PDB entry 8HJ1 | electron microscopy, 3.27 A resolution | chains B and N of the 5 polymer chains in the assembly

[Chain B]
Molecule: Guanine nucleotide-binding protein G(I)/G(S)/G(T) subunit beta-1
Source organism: Homo sapiens
UniProtKB: P62873 (GBB1_HUMAN); residue numbers follow UniProt; this construct covers 1-340
Amino-acid sequence (340 residues; each row starts with the number of its first residue):
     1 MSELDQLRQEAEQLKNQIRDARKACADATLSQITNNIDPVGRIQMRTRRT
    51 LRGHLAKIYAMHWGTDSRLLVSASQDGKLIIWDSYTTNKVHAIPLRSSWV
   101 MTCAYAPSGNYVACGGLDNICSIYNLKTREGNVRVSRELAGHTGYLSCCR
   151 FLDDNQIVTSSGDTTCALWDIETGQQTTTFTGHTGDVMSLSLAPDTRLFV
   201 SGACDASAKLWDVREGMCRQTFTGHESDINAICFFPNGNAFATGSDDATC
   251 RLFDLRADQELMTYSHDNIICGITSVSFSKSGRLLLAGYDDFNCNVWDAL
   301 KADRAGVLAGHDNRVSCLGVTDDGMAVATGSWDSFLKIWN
Unresolved in the structure: 1-2
UniProt features mapped onto this chain:
  - modified residue: Ser2 (N-acetylserine), His266 (Phosphohistidine)
  - natural variant: Leu30 (L30F: In MRD42; uncertain significance), Arg52 (R52G: In MRD42), Gly64 (G64V: In MRD42), Asp76 (D76E: In MRD42; D76G: In MRD42), Gly77 (G77S: In MRD42), Lys78 (K78R: In MRD42), Ile80 (I80N: In MRD42; I80T: In MRD42), His91 (H91R: In MRD42; uncertain significance), Ala92 (A92T: In MRD42), Pro94 (P94S: In MRD42), Leu95 (L95P: In MRD42), Arg96 (R96L: In MRD42), 5 further natural variant entries in UniProt

[Chain N]
Molecule: Nb35
Source organism: Homo sapiens
Amino-acid sequence (149 residues; row label = number of the first residue in the row; numbers below 1 keep their minus sign (Met-22 is residue -22)):
   -22 MKYLLPTAAAGLLLLAAQPAMAMQVQLQESGGGLVQPGGSLRLSCAASGF
    28 TFSNYKMNWVRQAPGKGLEWVSDISQSGASISYTGSVKGRFTISRDNAKN
    78 TLYLQMNSLKPEDTAVYYCARCPAPFTRDCFDVTSTTYAYRGQGTQVTV
Unresolved in the structure: -22 to 0
Disulfides: Cys22-Cys96, Cys99-Cys107

[How chain B and chain N interact]
Pairs across the interface - 16 pairs, chain B then chain N:
  Thr184(B) - Thr114(N)
  Cys204(B) - Tyr117(N)  hydrogen bond (backbone-side chain)
  Asp205(B) - Ala116(N)
  Thr223(B) - Gln1(N)
  Glu226(B) - Gly26(N)
  Glu226(B) - Phe27(N)
  Glu226(B) - Thr28(N)
  Glu226(B) - Arg98(N)  hydrogen bond (backbone-side chain)
  Glu226(B) - Tyr117(N)
  Ser227(B) - Pro100(N)  hydrogen bond (side chain-backbone)
  Ser227(B) - Tyr117(N)
  Asp228(B) - Pro100(N)
  Asp228(B) - Tyr117(N)  hydrogen bond (backbone-side chain)
  Asp246(B) - Pro102(N)
  Asp247(B) - Tyr32(N)
  Ile270(B) - Phe103(N)
Interface residues without a listed pair, chain B (12 interface residues in all): Ala206, Gly224
Interface residues without a listed pair, chain N (14 interface residues in all): Val2, Ala101

[Summary]
The interface between chain B and chain N involves 12 residues on one side and 14 on the other, with 4
hydrogen bonds. Polar contacts include Cys204(B)-Tyr117(N), Glu226(B)-Arg98(N) and Ser227(B)-Pro100(N).
Here chain B is Guanine nucleotide-binding protein G(I)/G(S)/G(T) subunit beta-1 and chain N is Nb35, both
from Homo sapiens. Entry 8HJ1 (GPR21(wt) and Gs complex) was determined by electron microscopy together with
8HIX, 8HJ0 and 8HJ2 from the same study.
